4UYK - chains A and R of the 3 polymer chains in the assembly; structure by X-ray diffraction, 3.22 A resolution.

== Chain A ==
Name: Signal recognition particle 9 kDa protein
Source organism: Homo sapiens
UniProt: P49458 (SRP09_HUMAN); numbering as in UniProt (aligned over 1-85)
Amino-acid sequence (85 residues; each row starts with the number of its first residue):
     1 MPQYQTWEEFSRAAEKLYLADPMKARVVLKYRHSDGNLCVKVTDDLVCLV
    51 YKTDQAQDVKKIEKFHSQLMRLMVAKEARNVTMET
Unresolved in the structure: 1, 84-85
Modified residues: Mse-1 (selenomethionine); Mse-23, Mse-70, Mse-73, Mse-83 (selenomethionine; parent Met)
From the paper describing this entry:
  - binding site for Srp RNA (chain R): Asp-45 to Cys-48, Lys-52

== Chain R ==
Molecule: Srp RNA
Notes: fragment: alu domain, residues 1-89 and residues 289-314
Sequence (134 nucleotides; row label = number of the first residue in the row):
     6 GGGGCUAGGCCGGGGGGUUCGGCGUCCCCUGUAACCGGAAACCGCCGAUA
    56 UGCCGGGGCCGAAGCCCGAGGGGCGGUUCCCGAAGCCGCCUCUGUAAGGA
   106 GGCGGUGGAGGGUUCCCACCCUCGGGCGUGCCUC
Sequence notes: expression tag (6)
Modified residues: CCC (cytidine-5'-phosphate-2',3'-cyclic phosphate) at position 139

== Chain A / chain R interface ==
Pairs across the interface (19):
  Arg-26(A) / G36(R)  salt bridge to the phosphate
  Arg-26(A) / U37(R)  phosphate contact
  Arg-26(A) / C124(R)  sugar contact
  Lys-30(A) / C34(R)  salt bridge to the phosphate
  Lys-30(A) / U35(R)  salt bridge to the phosphate
  Arg-32(A) / C33(R)  salt bridge to the phosphate
  Arg-32(A) / C34(R)  phosphate contact
  Lys-41(A) / U35(R)  phosphate contact
  Lys-41(A) / G36(R)  salt bridge to the phosphate
  Lys-41(A) / C79(R)  sugar contact
  Lys-41(A) / A123(R)  base contact
  Asp-45(A) / G77(R)  hydrogen bond to the base
  Asp-45(A) / C124(R)  hydrogen bond to the sugar
  Asp-45(A) / C125(R)  sugar contact
  Leu-46(A) / G77(R)  hydrogen bond to the sugar
  Leu-46(A) / G78(R)  sugar contact
  Cys-48(A) / G78(R)  phosphate contact
  Cys-48(A) / C79(R)  sugar contact
  Lys-52(A) / G80(R)  salt bridge to the phosphate
Other interface residues (no listed pair), chain A (9 interface residues in all): Val-28

== Overview ==
9 residues of chain A face 12 of chain R across their interface; the contacts include 3 hydrogen bonds and 6
salt bridges. Among the polar pairs are Asp-45(A)/G77(R), Asp-45(A)/C124(R) and Leu-46(A)/G77(R). From the
paper: a binding site for Srp RNA (chain R) at Asp-45(A) and Lys-52(A).
Chain A is Signal recognition particle 9 kDa protein (Homo sapiens) and chain R is Srp RNA; the structure,
Crystal structure of a Signal Recognition Particle Alu domain in the elongation arrest conformation, was
determined by X-ray diffraction together with 4UYJ from the same study.
